8T1C - chains A and E; structure by electron microscopy, 3.49 A resolution.

[Chain A]
Molecule: Transient receptor potential cation channel subfamily V member 4-Enhanced green fluorescent protein chimera
Organism: Homo sapiens
UniProt: chimeric construct of Q9HBA0, C5MKY7: residues 1-871 from Q9HBA0 (TRPV4_HUMAN) positions 1-871 (same numbers); residues 882-1119 from C5MKY7 positions 2-239 (UniProt number = residue number - 880)
Chain sequence (1132 residues; row label = number of the first residue in the row):
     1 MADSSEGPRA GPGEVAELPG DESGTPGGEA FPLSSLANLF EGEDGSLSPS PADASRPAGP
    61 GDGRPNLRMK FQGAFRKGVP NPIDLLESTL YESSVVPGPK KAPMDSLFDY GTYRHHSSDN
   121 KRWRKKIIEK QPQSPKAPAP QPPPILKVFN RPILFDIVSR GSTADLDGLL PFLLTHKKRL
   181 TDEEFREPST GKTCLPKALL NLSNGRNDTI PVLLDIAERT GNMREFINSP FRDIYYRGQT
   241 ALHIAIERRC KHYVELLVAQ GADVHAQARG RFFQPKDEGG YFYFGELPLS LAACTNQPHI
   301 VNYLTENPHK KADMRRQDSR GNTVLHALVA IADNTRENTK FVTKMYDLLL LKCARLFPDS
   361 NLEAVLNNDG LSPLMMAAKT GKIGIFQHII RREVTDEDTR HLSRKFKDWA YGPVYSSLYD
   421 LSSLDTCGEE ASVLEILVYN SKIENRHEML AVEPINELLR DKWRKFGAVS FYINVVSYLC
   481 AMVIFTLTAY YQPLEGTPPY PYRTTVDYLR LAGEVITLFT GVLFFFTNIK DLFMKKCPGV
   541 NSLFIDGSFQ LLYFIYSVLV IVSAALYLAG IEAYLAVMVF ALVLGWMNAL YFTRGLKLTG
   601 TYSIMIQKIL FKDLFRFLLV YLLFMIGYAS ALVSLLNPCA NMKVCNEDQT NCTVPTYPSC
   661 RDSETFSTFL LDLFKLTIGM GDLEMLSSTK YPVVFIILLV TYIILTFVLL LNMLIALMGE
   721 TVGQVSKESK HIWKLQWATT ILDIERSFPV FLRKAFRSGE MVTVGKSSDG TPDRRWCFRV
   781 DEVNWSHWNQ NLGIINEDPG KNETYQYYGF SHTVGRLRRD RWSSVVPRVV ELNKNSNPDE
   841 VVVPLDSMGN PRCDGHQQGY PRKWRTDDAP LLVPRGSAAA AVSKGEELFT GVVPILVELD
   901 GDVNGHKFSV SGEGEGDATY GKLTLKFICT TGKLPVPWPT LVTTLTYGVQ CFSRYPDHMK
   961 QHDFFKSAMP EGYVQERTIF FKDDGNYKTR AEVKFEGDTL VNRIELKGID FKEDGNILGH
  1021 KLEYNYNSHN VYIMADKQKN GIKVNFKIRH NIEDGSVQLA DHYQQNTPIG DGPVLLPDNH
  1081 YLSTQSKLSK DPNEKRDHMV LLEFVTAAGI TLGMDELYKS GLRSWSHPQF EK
Disordered / not traced: 1-147, 351-1132
Construct notes: linker (872-881); engineered mutation K1087 (Ala207 in C5MKY7); expression tag (1120-1132)
UniProt features mapped onto this chain:
  - region: H812 to E831 (Interaction with calmodulin and ITPR3)
  - motif: G679 to D682 (Selectivity filter)
  - binding site (ATP): K192, K197, N201, Y236 to Q239, R248
  - binding site (a 1,2-diacyl-sn-glycero-3-phospho-(1D-myo-inositol-4,5-bisphosphate)): R249 to K251, N296 to H299, K344
  - binding site (Ca(2+)): D682
  - modified residue: Y110 (Phosphotyrosine), Y253 (Phosphotyrosine), Y805 (Phosphotyrosine), S824 (Phosphoserine)
Reported in the primary citation:
  - disease-associated variants - R232C, R237L, R269C, R315W: decreased binding to Transforming protein RhoA (chain E) (citing earlier work)
  - mutagenesis - R316A: increased signaling

[Chain E]
Molecule: Transforming protein RhoA
Organism: Homo sapiens
Notes: EC 3.6.5.2
UniProt: P61586 (RHOA_HUMAN); residues 1-193 here = UniProt positions 1-193
Chain sequence (193 residues; numbered 1 to 193; the number before each row is that of its first residue):
     1 MAAIRKKLVI VGDGACGKTC LLIVFSKDQF PEVYVPTVFE NYVADIEVDG KQVELALWDT
    61 AGQEDYDRLR PLSYPDTDVI LMCFSIDSPD SLENIPEKWT PEVKHFCPNV PIILVGNKKD
   121 LRNDEHTRRE LAKMKQEPVK PEEGRDMANR IGAFGYMECS AKTKDGVREV FEMATRAALQ
   181 ARRGKKKSGC LVL
Disordered / not traced: 1, 29-35, 183-193
Disulfide bonds: C16-C83
Ligand contacts: GDP (guanosine-5'-diphosphate): G14, A15, C16, G17, K18, T19, C20, K118, D120, L121, S160, A161, K162
UniProt features mapped onto this chain:
  - region: A61 to D78 (Switch II region)
  - motif: Y34 to Y42 (Effector region)
  - binding site (GTP): G12 to T19, F30 to T37, D59 to Q63, N117 to D120, S160 to K162
  - site: G189, C190 (Microbial infection: Cleavage)
  - modified residue: Y34 (Microbial infection: O-AMP-tyrosine), T37 (Microbial infection: O-AMP-threonine), N41 (Microbial infection: ADP-ribosylasparagine), Q63 (5-glutamyl serotonin), S188 (Phosphoserine), C190 (Cysteine methyl ester)
  - lipidation: K185 (Microbial infection: N6-stearoyl lysine), K186 (Microbial infection: N6-stearoyl lysine), K187 (Microbial infection: N6-stearoyl lysine), C190 (S-geranylgeranyl cysteine)
  - glycosylation: Y34 (Microbial infection: O-linked (GlcNAc) tyrosine), T37 (Microbial infection: O-alpha-linked (GlcNAc) threonine)
  - cross-link: K135 (Glycyl lysine isopeptide (Lys-Gly) (interchain with G-Cter in ubiquitin))
  - natural variant: E47 (E47K: In EDFAOB), P71 (P71S: In EDFAOB)
  - mutagenesis: G14 (G14V: Increased Rho protein signal transduction. Constitutively active), T19 (T19N: Decreased Rho protein signal transduction. Decreased substrate adhesion-dependent cell spreading. Decreased stress fibers assembly. Decreased cytoplasmic microtubule organization), Y34 (Y34A: Abolishes interaction with DGKQ; Y34F: Abolishes AMPylation by Haemophilus IbpA), T37 (T37A: Abolished monoglucosylation by C.difficile toxin TcdA. Abolished O-GlcNAcylation by C.novyi toxin TcdA), Q63 (Q63L: Causes constitutive activation), K135 (K135R: Reduced FBXL19-mediated ubiquitination and subsequent degradation), K185 to K187 (In 3KR mutant; abolished stearoylation in response to S.flexneri infection), L193 (L193M: Converts geranyl-geranylation to farnesylation; does not prevent the cleavage by yopT)

[Chain A / chain E interface]
Residue-residue contacts - 19 pairs, chain A then chain E:
  E183(A) with R68(E), salt bridge; L69(E)
  R224(A) with Y42(E)
  E225(A) with V38(E)
  P230(A) with E40(E)
  R232(A) with L69(E); L72(E)
  R237(A) with P75(E)
  D263(A) with R5(E), salt bridge
  H265(A) with R5(E), hydrogen bond (backbone-side chain)
  A266(A) with R5(E)
  Q267(A) with R5(E)
  R269(A) with K7(E); D76(E), salt bridge
  D313(A) with A2(E), hydrogen bond (side chain-backbone)
  R315(A) with A2(E)
  R316(A) with A3(E), hydrogen bond (side chain-backbone); E54(E), salt bridge
  S319(A) with D76(E)
Other interface residues (no listed pair), chain A (18 interface residues in all): N228, S229, D233
Other interface residues (no listed pair), chain E (15 interface residues in all): V43, W58
The authors on this interface:
  - residue pairs: D263(A)-R5(E) (salt bridge)
  - interface residues, chain A: R232(A), R237(A), D263(A), R269(A), R315(A), R316(A)
  - interface residues, chain E: R5(E), E40(E), E54(E), D76(E)

[Summary]
Chain A and chain E form an interface of 18 and 15 residues respectively, with 3 hydrogen bonds and 4 salt
bridges. Polar pairs include E183(A)-R68(E), D263(A)-R5(E) and R269(A)-D76(E). The paper describes a salt
bridge between D263(A) and R5(E). The paper reports that R232C, R237L and R269C of chain A, among others,
reduce binding to Transforming protein RhoA (chain E); interface residues R232(A), R237(A) and R5(E) among
others; 5 substitutions were tested in all.
Chain A is Transient receptor potential cation channel subfamily V member 4-Enhanced green fluorescent protein
chimera and chain E is Transforming protein RhoA, both from Homo sapiens; the structure, Cryo-EM structure of
human TRPV4 ankyrin repeat domain in complex with GTPase RhoA, was determined by electron microscopy together
with 8T1B, 8T1D, 8T1E and 8T1F from the same study.
